Entry 2JJ2 (X-ray diffraction, 2.40 A resolution); this record covers chains E and G of the 7 polymer chains in the assembly.

[Chain E]
Protein: ATP synthase subunit beta
Source organism: Bos taurus
Notes: EC 3.6.1.34
Reference sequence: P00829 (ATPB_BOVIN); residues -3 to 478 here correspond to UniProt positions 47-528 (UniProt number = residue number + 50)
Amino-acid sequence (482 residues; row label = number of the first residue in the row; numbers below 1 keep their minus sign (Ala-3 is residue -3)):
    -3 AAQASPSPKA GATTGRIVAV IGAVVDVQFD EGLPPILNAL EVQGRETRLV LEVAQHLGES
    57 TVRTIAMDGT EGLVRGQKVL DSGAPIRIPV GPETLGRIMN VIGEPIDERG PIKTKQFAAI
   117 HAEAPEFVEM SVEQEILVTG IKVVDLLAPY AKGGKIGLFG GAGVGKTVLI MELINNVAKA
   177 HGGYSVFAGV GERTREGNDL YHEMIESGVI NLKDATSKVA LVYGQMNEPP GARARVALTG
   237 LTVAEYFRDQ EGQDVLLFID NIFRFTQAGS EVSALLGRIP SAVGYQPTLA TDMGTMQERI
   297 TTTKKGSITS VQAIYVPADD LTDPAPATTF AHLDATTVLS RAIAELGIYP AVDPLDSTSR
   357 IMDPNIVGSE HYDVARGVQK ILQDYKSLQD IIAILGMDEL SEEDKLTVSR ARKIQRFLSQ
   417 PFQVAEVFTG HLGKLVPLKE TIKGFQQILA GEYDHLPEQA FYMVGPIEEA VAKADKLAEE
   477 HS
Disordered / not traced: -3 to 8, 475-478
Curated features (UniProtKB/Swiss-Prot):
  - binding site (ADP): Gly159, Val160, Gly161, Lys162, Thr163, Val164
  - binding site (ATP): Gly159, Gly161, Lys162, Thr163, Val164, Arg189
  - binding site (phosphate): Gly159, Val160, Gly161, Lys162, Thr163
  - binding site (Mg(2+)): Thr163, Glu188
  - modified residue: Lys74 (N6-acetyllysine), Lys111 (N6-acetyllysine), Lys148 (N6-acetyllysine), Lys209 (N6-acetyllysine), Lys214 (N6-acetyllysine), Thr262 (Phosphothreonine), Ser365 (Phosphoserine), Lys376 (N6-acetyllysine), Ser383 (Phosphoserine), Lys430 (N6-acetyllysine), Lys435 (N6-acetyllysine), Lys472 (N6-acetyllysine)
  - glycosylation: Ser56 (O-linked (GlcNAc) serine)

[Chain G]
Protein: ATP synthase gamma chain
Source organism: Bos taurus
Notes: EC 3.6.1.34
Reference sequence: P05631 (ATPG_BOVIN); residues 1-272 here correspond to UniProt positions 26-297 (UniProt number = residue number + 25)
Amino-acid sequence (272 residues; numbered 1 to 272; the number before each row is that of its first residue):
     1 ATLKDITRRL KSIKNIQKIT KSMKMVAAAK YARAERELKP ARVYGVGSLA LYEKADIKTP
    61 EDKKKHLIIG VSSDRGLCGA IHSSVAKQMK SEAANLAAAG KEVKIIGVGD KIRSILHRTH
   121 SDQFLVTFKE VGRRPPTFGD ASVIALELLN SGYEFDEGSI IFNRFRSVIS YKTEEKPIFS
   181 LDTISSAESM SIYDDIDADV LRNYQEYSLA NIIYYSLKES TTSEQSARMT AMDNASKNAS
   241 EMIDKLTLTF NRTRQAVITK ELIEIISGAA AL
Disordered / not traced: 48-71, 90-105, 116-128, 141-160, 174-205
Curated features (UniProtKB/Swiss-Prot):
  - modified residue: Lys14 (N6-acetyllysine), Lys24 (N6-succinyllysine), Lys30 (N6-acetyllysine), Lys90 (N6-acetyllysine), Ser121 (Phosphoserine), Lys129 (N6-acetyllysine), Lys172 (N6-acetyllysine), Lys245 (N6-succinyllysine)
Ligand contacts: 3,5,7,3',4'-pentahydroxyflavone (QUE): Ala256, Thr259, Lys260, Ile263, Glu264

[How chain E and chain G interact]
Residue-residue contacts - 20 pairs, chain E then chain G:
  Ala278(E) - Thr259(G)
  Val279(E) - Gln255(G)
  Val279(E) - Ile258(G)
  Val279(E) - Thr259(G)  hydrogen bond (backbone-side chain)
  Gly280(E) - Leu262(G)
  Ala314(E) - Arg254(G)
  Asp316(E) - Asn251(G)
  Asp316(E) - Arg254(G)  salt bridge
  Asp316(E) - Gln255(G)  hydrogen bond
  Thr318(E) - Gln255(G)  hydrogen bond
  Asp319(E) - Arg254(G)  salt bridge
  Asp319(E) - Gln255(G)
  Pro320(E) - Gln255(G)
  Asp386(E) - Lys21(G)  salt bridge
  Asp386(E) - Lys24(G)  salt bridge
  Ile390(E) - Met25(G)
  Ile390(E) - Ala28(G)
  Ile390(E) - Ala29(G)
  Leu391(E) - Ala32(G)  hydrophobic
  Glu395(E) - Arg36(G)
Other interface residues (no listed pair), chain E (15 interface residues in all): Ile275, Pro276, Ala389
Other interface residues (no listed pair), chain G (14 interface residues in all): Ile266

[Summary]
Chain E and chain G form an interface of 15 and 14 residues respectively; the contacts include 3 hydrogen
bonds and 4 salt bridges. Among the polar pairs are Asp316(E)-Arg254(G), Asp319(E)-Arg254(G) and
Asp386(E)-Lys21(G). Ligands of chain G: 3,5,7,3',4'-pentahydroxyflavone.
Chain E is ATP synthase subunit beta and chain G is ATP synthase gamma chain, both from Bos taurus; the
structure, The Structure of F1-ATPase inhibited by quercetin, was determined by X-ray diffraction (same
publication as 2JIZ and 2JJ1).
